Entry 1Z1G (X-ray diffraction, 4.40 A resolution (low resolution: residue-level contacts below are approximate; hydrogen-bond / salt-bridge calls are withheld)); this record covers chains L and D of the 12 polymer chains in the assembly.

Chain L:
Molecule: 29-nt DNA strand
Sequence (29 nucleotides; numbered 1 to 29; the number before each row is that of its first residue):
     1 GATCCAACTT TGTTGAATAA AGCTGGCAA

Chain D:
Name: Integrase
Source organism: Enterobacteria phage lambda
Reference sequence: P03700 (VINT_LAMBD); numbering as in UniProt (aligned over 1-356)
Amino-acid sequence (356 residues; numbered 1 to 356; the number before each row is that of its first residue):
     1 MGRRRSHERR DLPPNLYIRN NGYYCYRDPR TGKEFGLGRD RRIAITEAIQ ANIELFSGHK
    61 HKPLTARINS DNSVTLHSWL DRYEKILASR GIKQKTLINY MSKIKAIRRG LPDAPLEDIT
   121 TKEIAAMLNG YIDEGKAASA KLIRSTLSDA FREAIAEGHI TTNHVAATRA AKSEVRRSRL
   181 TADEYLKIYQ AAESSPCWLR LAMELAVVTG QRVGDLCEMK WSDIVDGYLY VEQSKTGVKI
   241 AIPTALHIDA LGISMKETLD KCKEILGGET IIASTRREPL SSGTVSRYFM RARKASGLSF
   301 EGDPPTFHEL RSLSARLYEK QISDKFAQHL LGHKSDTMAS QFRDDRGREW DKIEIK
Disordered / not traced: 1-9, 338-348
Sequence notes: modified residue (1, 101, 127, 203, 219, 255, 290, 338); engineered mutation Phe-342 (Tyr in P03700)
Modified / non-standard residues: Mse-1, Mse-338 (selenomethionine); Mse-101, Mse-127, Mse-203, Mse-219, Mse-255, Mse-290 (selenomethionine; parent Met)
Swiss-Prot annotation at these positions:
  - active site: Arg-212, Lys-235, His-308, Arg-311, His-333
From the paper describing this entry:
  - binding site for the 25-nt DNA strand: Asn-15, Asn-20
  - binding site for the 25-nt DNA strand: Glu-34, Gly-36
  - specificity-determining residues: Tyr-17, Arg-27
  - mutagenesis - Y342F: abolished catalytic activity (citing earlier work)

Chain L / chain D interface:
Pairs across the interface - 26 pairs, chain L then chain D:
  DA2(L) with Tyr-288(D)
  DC4(L) with Arg-287(D)
  DA7(L) with Ser-102(D); Arg-109(D)
  DC8(L) with Asn-99(D); Lys-136(D); Ser-139(D)
  DT9(L) with Asn-99(D); Gly-135(D); Lys-136(D); Ala-138(D); Ser-139(D); Arg-176(D)
  DT10(L) with Arg-176(D); Arg-177(D)
  DT11(L) with Val-175(D); Arg-179(D); Lys-235(D); His-308(D)
  DG12(L) with Arg-212(D); Lys-235(D); His-308(D)
  DT13(L) with Thr-236(D); Gly-332(D); Lys-334(D)
  DT14(L) with Lys-334(D)
Other interface residues (no listed pair), chain L (12 interface residues in all): DT3, DA6
Other interface residues (no listed pair), chain D (26 interface residues in all): Lys-103, Lys-105, Ala-137, Val-238, Ser-281, Asp-303, His-333

In short:
The interface between chain L and chain D involves 12 residues on one side and 26 on the other. Curated
annotation (UniProt) lists 5 active-site residues on chain D. From the paper: a binding site for the 25-nt DNA
strand at Asn-15(D), Asn-20(D) and Glu-34(D) among others; Y342F of chain D abolishes catalytic activity.
Here chain L is a 29-nt DNA strand and chain D is Integrase (Enterobacteria phage lambda). Entry 1Z1G (Crystal
structure of a lambda integrase tetramer bound to a Holliday junction) was determined by X-ray diffraction
(same publication as 1Z19 and 1Z1B).
